PDB entry 6EWC | X-ray diffraction, 3.20 A resolution | chains A and C of the 4 polymer chains in the assembly

# Chain A
Name: HLA class I histocompatibility antigen, A-2 alpha chain
Organism: Homo sapiens
UniProtKB: P01892 (1A02_HUMAN); residues 1-276 here correspond to UniProt positions 25-300 (UniProt number = residue number + 24)
Sequence (276 residues; numbered 1 to 276; the number before each row is that of its first residue):
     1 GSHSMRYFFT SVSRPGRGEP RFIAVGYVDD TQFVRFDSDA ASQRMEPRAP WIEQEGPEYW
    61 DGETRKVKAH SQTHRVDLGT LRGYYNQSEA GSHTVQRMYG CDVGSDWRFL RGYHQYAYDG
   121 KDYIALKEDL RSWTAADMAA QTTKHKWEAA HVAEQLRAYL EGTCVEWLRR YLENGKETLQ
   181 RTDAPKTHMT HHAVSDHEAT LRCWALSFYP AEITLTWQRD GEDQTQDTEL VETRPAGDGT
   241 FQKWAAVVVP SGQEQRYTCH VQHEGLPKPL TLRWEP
Disulfides: Cys101-Cys164, Cys203-Cys259

# Chain C
Name: Reticulophagy regulator 2
UniProtKB: Q8NC44 (RETR2_HUMAN); residues 1-9 here correspond to UniProt positions 400-408 (UniProt number = residue number + 399)
Sequence (9 residues; row label = number of the first residue in the row):
     1 RLSSPLHFV

# How chain A and chain C interact
Residue-residue contacts (40; chain A residue first):
  Met5(A) - Arg1(C)
  Tyr7(A) - Arg1(C)  hydrogen bond (side chain-backbone)
  Tyr7(A) - Leu2(C)  hydrophobic
  Phe9(A) - Leu2(C)  hydrophobic
  Met45(A) - Leu2(C)  hydrophobic
  Glu63(A) - Arg1(C)
  Glu63(A) - Leu2(C)  hydrogen bond (side chain-backbone)
  Lys66(A) - Arg1(C)
  Lys66(A) - Leu2(C)  hydrogen bond (side chain-backbone)
  Val67(A) - Leu2(C)
  Ala69(A) - Pro5(C)  hydrophobic
  His70(A) - Ser3(C)
  Thr73(A) - Leu6(C)
  Val76(A) - Phe8(C)  hydrophobic
  Asp77(A) - Phe8(C)
  Asp77(A) - Val9(C)  hydrogen bond (side chain-backbone)
  Thr80(A) - Val9(C)
  Leu81(A) - Val9(C)  hydrophobic
  Tyr84(A) - Val9(C)  hydrogen bond (side chain-backbone)
  Arg97(A) - Leu6(C)
  Tyr99(A) - Leu2(C)
  Tyr99(A) - Ser3(C)  hydrogen bond
  His114(A) - Leu6(C)
  Tyr116(A) - Val9(C)
  Thr143(A) - Val9(C)  hydrogen bond (side chain-backbone)
  Lys146(A) - Val9(C)  hydrogen bond (side chain-backbone)
  Trp147(A) - His7(C)
  Trp147(A) - Phe8(C)  hydrogen bond (side chain-backbone)
  Trp147(A) - Val9(C)  hydrophobic
  Ala150(A) - His7(C)
  Gln155(A) - Ser4(C)
  Gln155(A) - Pro5(C)
  Gln155(A) - Leu6(C)
  Leu156(A) - Leu6(C)  hydrophobic
  Tyr159(A) - Arg1(C)  hydrogen bond (side chain-backbone)
  Tyr159(A) - Leu2(C)
  Tyr159(A) - Ser3(C)
  Thr163(A) - Arg1(C)
  Trp167(A) - Arg1(C)
  Tyr171(A) - Arg1(C)  hydrogen bond (side chain-backbone)
Interface residues without a listed pair, chain A (32 interface residues in all): Tyr59, Tyr123, Val152

# Summary
Chain A and chain C form an interface of 32 and 9 residues respectively, with 11 hydrogen bonds. Among the
polar pairs are Tyr7(A)-Arg1(C), Glu63(A)-Leu2(C) and Lys66(A)-Leu2(C).
Chain A is HLA class I histocompatibility antigen, A-2 alpha chain (Homo sapiens) and chain C is Reticulophagy
regulator 2; the structure, Crystal structure of non-phosphorylated form of RLS PHOSPHOPEPTIDE BOUND TO HLA-A2
in complex with LILRB1, was determined by X-ray diffraction together with 6EWA and 6EWO from the same study.
